PDB entry 3VD1 | X-ray diffraction, 2.95 A resolution | chains C and H of the 8 polymer chains in the assembly

# Chain C
Protein: Tumor protein p73
Organism: Homo sapiens
UniProtKB: O15350 (P73_HUMAN); residue numbers follow UniProt; this construct covers 115-312
Sequence (210 residues; numbered 103 to 312; the number before each row is that of its first residue):
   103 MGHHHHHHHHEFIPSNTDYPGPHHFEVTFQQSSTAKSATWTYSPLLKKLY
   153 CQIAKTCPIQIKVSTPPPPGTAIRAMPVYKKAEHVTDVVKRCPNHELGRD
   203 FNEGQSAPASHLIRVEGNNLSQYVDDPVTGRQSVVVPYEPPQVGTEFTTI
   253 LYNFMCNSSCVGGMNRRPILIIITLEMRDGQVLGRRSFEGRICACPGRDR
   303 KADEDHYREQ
Not modelled in the structure: 103-111
Sequence notes: initiating methionine (103); expression tag (104-114)
UniProt features mapped onto this chain:
  - binding site (Zn(2+)): Cys-194, His-197, Cys-258, Cys-262
Ion coordination: Zn2+: Cys-194, His-197, Cys-258, Cys-262
Reported in the primary citation:
  - binding site for the 12-nt DNA strand: Cys-297
  - binding site for the 12-nt DNA strand: Lys-138

# Chain H
Molecule: 12-nt DNA strand
Sequence (12 nucleotides; numbered 512 to 523; the number before each row is that of its first residue):
   512 CGGGCATGCCCG

# Interface between chain C and chain H
Contacting residue pairs - 5 pairs, chain C then chain H:
  Lys-138(C) with DG513(H), hydrogen bond to the phosphate; DG514(H), hydrogen bond to the base; DG515(H), base contact
  Arg-268(C) with DG519(H), phosphate contact
  Arg-300(C) with DG515(H), base contact
Also at the interface, not in a pair above, chain C (6 interface residues in all): Thr-136, Ala-137, Ser-139
Also at the interface, not in a pair above, chain H (6 interface residues in all): DC512, DC520

# In short
The chain C/chain H interface involves 6 residues from each chain; the contacts include 2 hydrogen bonds.
Polar contacts include Lys-138(C)/DG514(H) and Lys-138(C)/DG513(H). Cys-194(C), His-197(C), Cys-258(C) and
Cys-262(C) coordinate Zn2+. From UniProt: 4 Zn2+-binding residues on chain C. The paper reports a binding site
for the 12-nt DNA strand at Cys-297(C) and Lys-138(C).
Here chain C is Tumor protein p73 (Homo sapiens) and chain H is a 12-nt DNA strand. Entry 3VD1 (structure of
p73 DNA binding domain tetramer modulates p73 transactivation) was determined by X-ray diffraction together
with 3VD0 and 3VD2 from the same study.
